3GTP - chains B and R of the 13 polymer chains in the assembly; structure by X-ray diffraction, 3.90 A resolution.

== Chain B ==
Molecule: DNA-directed RNA polymerase II subunit RPB2
Organism: Saccharomyces cerevisiae
Notes: EC 2.7.7.6; fragment: DNA-directed RNA polymerase II 140 kDa polypeptide
UniProtKB: P08518 (RPB2_YEAST); residue numbers follow UniProt; this construct covers 1-1224
Chain sequence (1224 residues; row label = number of the first residue in the row):
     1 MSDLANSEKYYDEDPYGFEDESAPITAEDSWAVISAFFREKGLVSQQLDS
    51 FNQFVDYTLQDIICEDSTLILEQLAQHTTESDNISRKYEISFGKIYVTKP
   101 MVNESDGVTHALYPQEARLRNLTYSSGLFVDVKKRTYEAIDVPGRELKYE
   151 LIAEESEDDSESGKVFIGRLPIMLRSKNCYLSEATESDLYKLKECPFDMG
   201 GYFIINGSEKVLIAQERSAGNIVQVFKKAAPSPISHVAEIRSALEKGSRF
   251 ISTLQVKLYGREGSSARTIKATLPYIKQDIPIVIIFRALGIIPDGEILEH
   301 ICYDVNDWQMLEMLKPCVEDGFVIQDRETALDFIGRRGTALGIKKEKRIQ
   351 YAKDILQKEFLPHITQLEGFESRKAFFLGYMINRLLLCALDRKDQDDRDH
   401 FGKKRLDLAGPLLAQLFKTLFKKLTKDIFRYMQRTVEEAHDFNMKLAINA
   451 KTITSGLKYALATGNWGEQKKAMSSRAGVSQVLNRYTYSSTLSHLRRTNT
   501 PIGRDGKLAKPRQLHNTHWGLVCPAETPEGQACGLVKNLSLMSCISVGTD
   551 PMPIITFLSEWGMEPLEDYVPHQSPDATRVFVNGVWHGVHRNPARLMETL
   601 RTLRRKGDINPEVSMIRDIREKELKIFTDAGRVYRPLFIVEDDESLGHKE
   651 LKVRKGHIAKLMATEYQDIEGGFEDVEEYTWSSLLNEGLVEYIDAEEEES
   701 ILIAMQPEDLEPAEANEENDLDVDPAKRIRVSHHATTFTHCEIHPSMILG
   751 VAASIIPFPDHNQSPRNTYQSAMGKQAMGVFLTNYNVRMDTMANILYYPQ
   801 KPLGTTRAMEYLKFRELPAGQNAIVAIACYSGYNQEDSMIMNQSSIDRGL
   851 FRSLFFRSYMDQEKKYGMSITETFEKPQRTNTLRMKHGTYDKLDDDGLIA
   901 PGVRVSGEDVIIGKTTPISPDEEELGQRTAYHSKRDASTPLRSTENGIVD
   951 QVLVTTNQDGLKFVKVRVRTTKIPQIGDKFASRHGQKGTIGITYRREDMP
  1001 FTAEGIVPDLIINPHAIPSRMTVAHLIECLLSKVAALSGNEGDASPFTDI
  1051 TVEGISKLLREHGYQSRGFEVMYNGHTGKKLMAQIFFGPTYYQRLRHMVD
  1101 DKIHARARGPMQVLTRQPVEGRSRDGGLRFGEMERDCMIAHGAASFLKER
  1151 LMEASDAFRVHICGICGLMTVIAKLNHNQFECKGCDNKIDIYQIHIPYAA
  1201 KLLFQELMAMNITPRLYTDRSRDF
Not modelled in the structure: 1-19, 71-89, 135-163, 336-344, 438-445, 503-508, 669-677, 716-721, 920-932
Metal / ion sites: Zn2+: Cys-1163, Cys-1182, Cys-1185

== Chain R ==
Molecule: 24-nt RNA strand
Notes: fragment: RNA strand
Sequence (24 nucleotides; row label = number of the first residue in the row):
     1 AUCGAGAGGAUGCAGACGUUUUUU
Not modelled in the structure: 14-24
Metal / ion sites: Mg2+: A10 (shared with 2 residues of chain A)

== How chain B and chain R interact ==
Residue-residue contacts - 23 pairs, chain B then chain R:
  Arg-476(B) with A5(R), sugar contact
  Gln-481(B) with G6(R), hydrogen bond to the sugar; A7(R), sugar contact
  Glu-529(B) with G9(R), phosphate contact; G12(R), base contact
  Gly-530(B) with G12(R), base contact
  Gln-531(B) with G8(R), hydrogen bond to the base
  Pro-765(B) with C13(R), phosphate contact
  Arg-766(B) with C13(R), sugar contact
  Tyr-769(B) with G12(R), hydrogen bond to the sugar; C13(R), phosphate contact
  Gln-776(B) with G8(R), phosphate contact; G9(R), hydrogen bond to the phosphate
  Lys-979(B) with G9(R), hydrogen bond to the phosphate; A10(R), salt bridge to the phosphate
  Lys-987(B) with A10(R), phosphate contact; U11(R), salt bridge to the phosphate
  Arg-1020(B) with C13(R), phosphate contact
  His-1097(B) with G8(R), sugar contact; G9(R), sugar contact
  Gln-1112(B) with U2(R), phosphate contact
  Arg-1124(B) with A1(R), phosphate contact; U2(R), salt bridge to the phosphate
Interface residues without a listed pair, chain B (21 interface residues in all): Ala-477, Pro-528, Cys-533, Gln-763, Ala-772, Ser-1019

== In short ==
Chain B and chain R form an interface of 21 and 11 residues respectively, with 5 hydrogen bonds and 3 salt
bridges. Among the polar pairs are Gln-531(B)/G8(R), Gln-481(B)/G6(R) and Tyr-769(B)/G12(R). Cys-1163(B),
Cys-1182(B) and Cys-1185(B) coordinate Zn2+.
Chain B is DNA-directed RNA polymerase II subunit RPB2 (Saccharomyces cerevisiae) and chain R is a 24-nt RNA
strand; the structure, Backtracked RNA polymerase II complex with 24mer RNA, was determined by X-ray
diffraction together with 3GTG, 3GTJ, 3GTK, 3GTL, 3GTM, 3GTO and 3GTQ from the same study.
